Entry 4CQL (X-ray diffraction, 2.85 A resolution); this record covers chains F and G of the 4 polymer chains in the assembly.

Chain F (and G):
Protein: Carbonyl reductase family member 4
Organism: Homo sapiens
Notes: EC 1.1.1.100; chain G of this document is another copy of the same molecule, construct and numbering; everything in this record applies to it too
UniProt: Q8N4T8 (CBR4_HUMAN); residues 1-237 here = UniProt positions 1-237
Sequence (244 residues; numbered -6 to 237; the number before each row is that of its first residue; numbers below 1 keep their minus sign (Met-6 is residue -6)):
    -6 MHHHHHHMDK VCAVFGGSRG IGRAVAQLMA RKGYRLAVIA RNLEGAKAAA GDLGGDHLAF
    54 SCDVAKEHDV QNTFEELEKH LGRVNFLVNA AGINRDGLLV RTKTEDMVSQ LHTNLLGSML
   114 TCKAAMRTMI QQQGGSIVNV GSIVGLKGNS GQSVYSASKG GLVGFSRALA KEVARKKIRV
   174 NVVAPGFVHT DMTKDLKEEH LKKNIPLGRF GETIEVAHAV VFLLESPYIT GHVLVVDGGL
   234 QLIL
Disordered / not traced: -6 to -5, 46-48, 88-90, 185-189 (chain G: -6 to 6, 26-29, 37-38, 49-52, 76, 124-127, 188-191)
Differences from the reference sequence: expression tag (-6 to 0)
Reported in the primary citation:
  - catalytic residues: Ser135 (proposed by the authors, not directly observed)
  - catalytic residues: Tyr148, Lys152 (by similarity / conservation)
  - mutagenesis - R34A, K152A: unchanged catalytic activity on NADH
  - mutagenesis - R34A, Q126E/R168E/K169E: decreased catalytic activity on NADPH
  - mutagenesis - K152A: abolished catalytic activity on NADPH
  - mutagenesis - K169E: decreased growth
  - mutagenesis - K169E: abolished growth in response to glycerol
  - mutagenesis - K169E: unchanged catalytic activity (CoA-dependent activity)
  - mutagenesis - Q126E/K169E, R168E: unchanged catalytic activity on CoA-dependent

Interface between chain F and chain G:
Residue-residue contacts (81; chain F residue first):
  Glu60(F) with Thr97(G)
  Leu91(F) with Glu165(G)
  Leu92(F) with Met119(G), hydrophobic; Glu165(G), hydrogen bond (backbone-side chain)
  Val93(F) with Lys116(G)
  Thr95(F) with Lys116(G), hydrogen bond (backbone-side chain)
  Lys96(F) with Lys116(G)
  Thr97(F) with Glu60(G)
  Met100(F) with Leu109(G), hydrophobic; Leu113(G), hydrophobic
  Val101(F) with His105(G); Leu109(G), hydrophobic
  Leu104(F) with Leu108(G), hydrophobic; Leu109(G), hydrophobic; Met112(G), hydrophobic
  His105(F) with His105(G), hydrogen bond
  Leu108(F) with Leu104(G), hydrophobic; Leu108(G), hydrophobic; Ala150(G)
  Leu109(F) with Met100(G), hydrophobic; Val101(G), hydrophobic
  Met112(F) with Val147(G), hydrophobic; Ala150(G), hydrophobic
  Leu113(F) with Met100(G), hydrophobic
  Cys115(F) with Leu92(G)
  Lys116(F) with Leu92(G); Thr95(G), hydrogen bond (side chain-backbone); Lys96(G); Met100(G)
  Met119(F) with Val93(G), hydrophobic
  Arg120(F) with Val93(G), hydrogen bond (side chain-backbone); Lys96(G)
  Gly138(F) with Gly157(G)
  Leu139(F) with Arg160(G), hydrogen bond (backbone-side chain)
  Lys140(F) with Arg160(G); Lys164(G), hydrogen bond (backbone-side chain)
  Gly141(F) with Gly157(G); Arg160(G); Ala161(G); Lys164(G), hydrogen bond (backbone-side chain)
  Asn142(F) with Ala161(G); Lys164(G)
  Ser143(F) with Glu165(G)
  Gly144(F) with Glu165(G), hydrogen bond (backbone-side chain)
  Gln145(F) with Ala161(G)
  Ser146(F) with Phe158(G); Ala161(G)
  Val147(F) with Met112(G), hydrophobic
  Ser149(F) with Gly157(G); Ala161(G)
  Ala150(F) with Leu108(G), hydrophobic; Gly154(G); Phe158(G), hydrophobic
  Gly153(F) with Gly153(G); Gly154(G)
  Gly154(F) with Ala150(G); Gly153(G); Gly154(G)
  Gly157(F) with Gly138(G); Gly141(G); Ser149(G)
  Phe158(F) with Leu92(G), hydrophobic; Ser146(G); Ala150(G), hydrophobic
  Arg160(F) with Leu139(G), hydrogen bond (side chain-backbone); Lys140(G)
  Ala161(F) with Gly141(G); Asn142(G); Gln145(G); Ser149(G)
  Leu162(F) with Leu92(G), hydrophobic
  Lys164(F) with Lys140(G); Gly141(G), hydrogen bond (side chain-backbone); Asn142(G); Leu237(G)
  Glu165(F) with Leu91(G); Leu92(G), hydrogen bond (side chain-backbone); Ser143(G); Gly144(G); Ser146(G), hydrogen bond
  Leu237(F) with Lys164(G)
Also at the interface, not in a pair above, chain F (42 interface residues in all): Val137
Also at the interface, not in a pair above, chain G (39 interface residues in all): Val137

Overview:
Chain F and chain G form an interface of 42 and 39 residues respectively; the contacts include 13 hydrogen
bonds. Polar pairs include Leu92(F)-Glu165(G), Thr95(F)-Lys116(G) and His105(F)-His105(G). The paper reports
catalytic residues Ser135(F), Tyr148(F) and Lys152(F); R34A and Q126E/R168E/K169E of chain F reduce catalytic
activity on NADPH; 6 substitutions were tested in all.
Chain F and chain G are both Carbonyl reductase family member 4 (Homo sapiens); the structure, Crystal
structure of heterotetrameric human ketoacyl reductase complexed with NAD, was determined by X-ray diffraction
(same publication as 4CQM).
